2UZ1 - chains A and C of the 4 polymer chains in the assembly; structure by X-ray diffraction, 1.65 A resolution.

== Chain A ==
Protein: Benzaldehyde lyase
From: Pseudomonas fluorescens
Notes: EC 4.1.2.38
Reference sequence: Q9F4L3 (Q9F4L3_PSEFL); residue numbers follow UniProt; this construct covers 1-563
Amino-acid sequence (563 residues; each row starts with the number of its first residue):
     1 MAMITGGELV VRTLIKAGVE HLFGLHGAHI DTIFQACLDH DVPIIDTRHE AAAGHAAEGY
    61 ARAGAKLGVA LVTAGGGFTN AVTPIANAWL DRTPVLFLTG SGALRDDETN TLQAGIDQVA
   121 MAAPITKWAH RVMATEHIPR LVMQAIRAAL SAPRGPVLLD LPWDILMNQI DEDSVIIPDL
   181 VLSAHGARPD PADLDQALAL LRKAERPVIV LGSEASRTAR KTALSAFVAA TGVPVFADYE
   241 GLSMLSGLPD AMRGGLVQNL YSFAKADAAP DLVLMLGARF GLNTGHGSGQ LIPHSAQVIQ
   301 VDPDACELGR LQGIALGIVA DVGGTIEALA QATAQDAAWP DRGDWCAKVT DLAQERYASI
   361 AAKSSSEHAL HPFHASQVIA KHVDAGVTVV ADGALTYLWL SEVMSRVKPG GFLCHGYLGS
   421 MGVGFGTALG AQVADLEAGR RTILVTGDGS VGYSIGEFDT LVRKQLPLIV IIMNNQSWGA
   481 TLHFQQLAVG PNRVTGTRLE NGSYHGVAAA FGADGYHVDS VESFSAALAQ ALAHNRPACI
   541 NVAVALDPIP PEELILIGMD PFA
Disordered / not traced: 1, 556-563
Residues lining bound ligands:
  - thiamine diphosphate (TPP), molecule 1: Leu25, His26, Gly27, Glu50, Thr73, Gly76, Gly77, Asn80, Gln113
  - thiamine diphosphate (TPP), molecule 2: Gly393, Ala394, Leu395, Thr396, Gly419, Ser420, Met421, Gly447, Asp448, Gly449, Ser450, Tyr453, Asn475, Ser477, Trp478, Gly479, Ala480, Thr481

== Chain C ==
Protein: Benzaldehyde lyase
From: Pseudomonas fluorescens
Notes: EC 4.1.2.38
Reference sequence: Q9F4L3 (Q9F4L3_PSEFL); residue numbers follow UniProt; this construct covers 1-563
Amino-acid sequence (563 residues; numbered 1 to 563; the number before each row is that of its first residue):
     1 MAMITGGELV VRTLIKAGVE HLFGLHGAHI DTIFQACLDH DVPIIDTRHE AAAGHAAEGY
    61 ARAGAKLGVA LVTAGGGFTN AVTPIANAWL DRTPVLFLTG SGALRDDETN TLQAGIDQVA
   121 MAAPITKWAH RVMATEHIPR LVMQAIRAAL SAPRGPVLLD LPWDILMNQI DEDSVIIPDL
   181 VLSAHGARPD PADLDQALAL LRKAERPVIV LGSEASRTAR KTALSAFVAA TGVPVFADYE
   241 GLSMLSGLPD AMRGGLVQNL YSFAKADAAP DLVLMLGARF GLNTGHGSGQ LIPHSAQVIQ
   301 VDPDACELGR LQGIALGIVA DVGGTIEALA QATAQDAAWP DRGDWCAKVT DLAQERYASI
   361 AAKSSSEHAL HPFHASQVIA KHVDAGVTVV ADGALTYLWL SEVMSRVKPG GFLCHGYLGS
   421 MGVGFGTALG AQVADLEAGR RTILVTGDGS VGYSIGEFDT LVRKQLPLIV IIMNNQSWGA
   481 TLHFQQLAVG PNRVTGTRLE NGSYHGVAAA FGADGYHVDS VESFSAALAQ ALAHNRPACI
   541 NVAVALDPIP PEELIIIGMD PFA
Disordered / not traced: 1, 557-563
Sequence notes: conflict Ile556 (Leu in Q9F4L3)
Residues lining bound ligands:
  - thiamine diphosphate (TPP), molecule 1: Leu25, His26, Gly27, Glu50, Thr73, Gly76, Gly77, Asn80, Gln113
  - thiamine diphosphate (TPP), molecule 2: Gly393, Ala394, Leu395, Thr396, Gly419, Ser420, Met421, Gly447, Asp448, Gly449, Ser450, Tyr453, Asn475, Ser477, Trp478, Gly479, Ala480, Thr481

== Interface between chain A and chain C ==
Residue-residue contacts - 26 pairs, chain A then chain C:
  Leu104(A) - Met133(C)
  Leu104(A) - His137(C)
  Arg105(A) - His137(C)  hydrogen bond (backbone-side chain)
  Asp107(A) - His130(C)  salt bridge
  Asp107(A) - Met133(C)
  Asp107(A) - His137(C)
  Asp107(A) - Arg140(C)  hydrogen bond (backbone-side chain)
  Glu108(A) - Trp128(C)
  Glu108(A) - His130(C)  salt bridge
  Glu108(A) - Arg140(C)  hydrogen bond (backbone-side chain)
  Glu108(A) - Leu141(C)
  Glu108(A) - Gln144(C)
  Thr109(A) - Arg140(C)
  Trp128(A) - Glu108(C)
  His130(A) - Asp107(C)  salt bridge
  His130(A) - Glu108(C)  salt bridge
  Met133(A) - Leu104(C)
  Met133(A) - Met133(C)  hydrophobic
  His137(A) - Leu104(C)
  His137(A) - Arg105(C)  hydrogen bond (side chain-backbone)
  His137(A) - Asp107(C)
  Arg140(A) - Asp107(C)  hydrogen bond (side chain-backbone)
  Arg140(A) - Glu108(C)  hydrogen bond (side chain-backbone)
  Arg140(A) - Thr109(C)
  Leu141(A) - Glu108(C)
  Gln144(A) - Glu108(C)
Also at the interface, not in a pair above, chain A (14 interface residues in all): Asp106, Arg131
Also at the interface, not in a pair above, chain C (14 interface residues in all): Asp106, Arg131

== Summary ==
Chain A and chain C each contribute 14 residues to their interface; the contacts include 6 hydrogen bonds and
4 salt bridges. Among the polar pairs are Asp107(A)-His130(C), Glu108(A)-His130(C) and His130(A)-Asp107(C).
Bound to chain A: thiamine diphosphate. Ligands of chain C: thiamine diphosphate.
Here chain A is Benzaldehyde lyase and chain C is Benzaldehyde lyase, both from Pseudomonas fluorescens. Entry
2UZ1 (1.65 Angstrom structure of Benzaldehyde Lyase complexed with 2-methyl- 2,4-pentanediol) was determined
by X-ray diffraction.
